Entry 7D20 (electron microscopy, 3.00 A resolution); this record covers chains J and H of the 11 polymer chains in the assembly.

== Chain J ==
Molecule: 145-nt DNA strand
Sequence (145 nucleotides; numbered -72 to 72; the number before each row is that of its first residue; numbers below 1 keep their minus sign (DA-72 is residue -72)):
   -72 ATCGATGTATATATCTGACACGTGCCTGGAGACTAGGGAGTAATCCCCTT
   -22 GGCGGTTAAAACGCGGGGGACAGCGCGTACGTGCGTTTAAGCGGTGCTAG
    28 AGCTGTCTACGACCAATTGAGCGGCCTCGGCACCGGGATTCTGAT
Not modelled in the structure: -72 to -70, 67-72

== Chain H ==
Protein: Histone H2B type 1-J
From: Homo sapiens
UniProtKB: P06899 (H2B1J_HUMAN); residues 1-125 here correspond to UniProt positions 2-126 (UniProt number = residue number + 1)
Amino-acid sequence (129 residues; numbered -3 to 125; the number before each row is that of its first residue; numbers below 1 keep their minus sign (Gly-3 is residue -3)):
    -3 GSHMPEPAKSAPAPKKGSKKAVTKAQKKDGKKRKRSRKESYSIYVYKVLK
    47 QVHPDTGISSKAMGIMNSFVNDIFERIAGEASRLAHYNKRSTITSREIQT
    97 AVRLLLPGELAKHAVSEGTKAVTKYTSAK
Not modelled in the structure: -3 to 32, 125
Differences from the reference sequence: expression tag (-3 to 0)
Swiss-Prot annotation at these positions:
  - modified residue: Pro1 (N-acetylproline), Glu2 (ADP-ribosyl glutamic acid), Lys5 (N6-(2-hydroxyisobutyryl)lysine), Ser6 (ADP-ribosylserine), Lys11 (N6-(beta-hydroxybutyryl)lysine), Lys12 (N6-(2-hydroxyisobutyryl)lysine), Ser14 (Phosphoserine), Lys15 (N6-acetyllysine), Lys16 (N6-(beta-hydroxybutyryl)lysine), Lys20 (N6-(2-hydroxyisobutyryl)lysine), Lys23 (N6-(2-hydroxyisobutyryl)lysine), Lys24 (N6-(2-hydroxyisobutyryl)lysine), Lys34 (N6-(2-hydroxyisobutyryl)lysine), Glu35 (PolyADP-ribosyl glutamic acid), Ser36 (Phosphoserine), Lys43 (N6-(2-hydroxyisobutyryl)lysine), Lys46 (N6-(2-hydroxyisobutyryl)lysine), Lys57 (N6,N6-dimethyllysine), Arg79 (Dimethylated arginine), Lys85 (N6,N6,N6-trimethyllysine) and 6 more in UniProt
  - glycosylation: Ser112 (O-linked (GlcNAc) serine)
  - cross-link (Glycyl lysine isopeptide (Lys-Gly)): Lys5 (interchain with G-Cter in SUMO2), Lys20 (interchain with G-Cter in SUMO2), Lys34 (interchain with G-Cter in ubiquitin), Lys120 (interchain with G-Cter in ubiquitin)

== Interface between chain J and chain H ==
Contacting residue pairs - 10 pairs, chain J then chain H:
  DC-54(J) - Ser55(H)  phosphate contact
  DC-54(J) - Ser56(H)  hydrogen bond to the phosphate
  DA-53(J) - Tyr42(H)  hydrogen bond to the phosphate
  DA-53(J) - Gly53(H)  phosphate contact
  DA-53(J) - Ile54(H)  hydrogen bond to the phosphate
  DT-46(J) - Arg33(H)  sugar contact
  DA-34(J) - Arg86(H)  sugar contact
  DA-34(J) - Ser87(H)  hydrogen bond to the phosphate
  DA-34(J) - Thr88(H)  hydrogen bond to the phosphate
  DG-33(J) - Arg86(H)  salt bridge to the phosphate
Interface residues without a listed pair, chain J (6 interface residues in all): DG-35
Interface residues without a listed pair, chain H (12 interface residues in all): Lys46, Lys57, Lys85

== In short ==
Chain J and chain H form an interface of 6 and 12 residues respectively, with 5 hydrogen bonds and 1 salt
bridge. Polar contacts include DC-54(J)-Ser56(H), DA-53(J)-Tyr42(H) and DA-53(J)-Ile54(H).
Here chain J is a 145-nt DNA strand and chain H is Histone H2B type 1-J (Homo sapiens). Entry 7D20 (Cryo-EM
structure of SET8-CENP-A-nucleosome complex) was determined by electron microscopy, deposited together with
7D1Z.
